PDB entry 6SL1 | electron microscopy, 3.60 A resolution | chain A

Chain A:
Name: Serine/threonine-protein kinase Tel1
Source organism: Chaetomium thermophilum (strain DSM 1495 / CBS 144.50 / IMI 039719)
Notes: EC 2.7.11.1
Reference sequence: G0S4S9 (G0S4S9_CHATD); the construct has insertions or renumbered stretches relative to UniProt, so the offset changes along the chain: 1-2847 = UniProt 1-2847; 2867-2944 = UniProt 2848-2925
Chain sequence (2944 residues; numbered 1 to 2944; the number before each row is that of its first residue):
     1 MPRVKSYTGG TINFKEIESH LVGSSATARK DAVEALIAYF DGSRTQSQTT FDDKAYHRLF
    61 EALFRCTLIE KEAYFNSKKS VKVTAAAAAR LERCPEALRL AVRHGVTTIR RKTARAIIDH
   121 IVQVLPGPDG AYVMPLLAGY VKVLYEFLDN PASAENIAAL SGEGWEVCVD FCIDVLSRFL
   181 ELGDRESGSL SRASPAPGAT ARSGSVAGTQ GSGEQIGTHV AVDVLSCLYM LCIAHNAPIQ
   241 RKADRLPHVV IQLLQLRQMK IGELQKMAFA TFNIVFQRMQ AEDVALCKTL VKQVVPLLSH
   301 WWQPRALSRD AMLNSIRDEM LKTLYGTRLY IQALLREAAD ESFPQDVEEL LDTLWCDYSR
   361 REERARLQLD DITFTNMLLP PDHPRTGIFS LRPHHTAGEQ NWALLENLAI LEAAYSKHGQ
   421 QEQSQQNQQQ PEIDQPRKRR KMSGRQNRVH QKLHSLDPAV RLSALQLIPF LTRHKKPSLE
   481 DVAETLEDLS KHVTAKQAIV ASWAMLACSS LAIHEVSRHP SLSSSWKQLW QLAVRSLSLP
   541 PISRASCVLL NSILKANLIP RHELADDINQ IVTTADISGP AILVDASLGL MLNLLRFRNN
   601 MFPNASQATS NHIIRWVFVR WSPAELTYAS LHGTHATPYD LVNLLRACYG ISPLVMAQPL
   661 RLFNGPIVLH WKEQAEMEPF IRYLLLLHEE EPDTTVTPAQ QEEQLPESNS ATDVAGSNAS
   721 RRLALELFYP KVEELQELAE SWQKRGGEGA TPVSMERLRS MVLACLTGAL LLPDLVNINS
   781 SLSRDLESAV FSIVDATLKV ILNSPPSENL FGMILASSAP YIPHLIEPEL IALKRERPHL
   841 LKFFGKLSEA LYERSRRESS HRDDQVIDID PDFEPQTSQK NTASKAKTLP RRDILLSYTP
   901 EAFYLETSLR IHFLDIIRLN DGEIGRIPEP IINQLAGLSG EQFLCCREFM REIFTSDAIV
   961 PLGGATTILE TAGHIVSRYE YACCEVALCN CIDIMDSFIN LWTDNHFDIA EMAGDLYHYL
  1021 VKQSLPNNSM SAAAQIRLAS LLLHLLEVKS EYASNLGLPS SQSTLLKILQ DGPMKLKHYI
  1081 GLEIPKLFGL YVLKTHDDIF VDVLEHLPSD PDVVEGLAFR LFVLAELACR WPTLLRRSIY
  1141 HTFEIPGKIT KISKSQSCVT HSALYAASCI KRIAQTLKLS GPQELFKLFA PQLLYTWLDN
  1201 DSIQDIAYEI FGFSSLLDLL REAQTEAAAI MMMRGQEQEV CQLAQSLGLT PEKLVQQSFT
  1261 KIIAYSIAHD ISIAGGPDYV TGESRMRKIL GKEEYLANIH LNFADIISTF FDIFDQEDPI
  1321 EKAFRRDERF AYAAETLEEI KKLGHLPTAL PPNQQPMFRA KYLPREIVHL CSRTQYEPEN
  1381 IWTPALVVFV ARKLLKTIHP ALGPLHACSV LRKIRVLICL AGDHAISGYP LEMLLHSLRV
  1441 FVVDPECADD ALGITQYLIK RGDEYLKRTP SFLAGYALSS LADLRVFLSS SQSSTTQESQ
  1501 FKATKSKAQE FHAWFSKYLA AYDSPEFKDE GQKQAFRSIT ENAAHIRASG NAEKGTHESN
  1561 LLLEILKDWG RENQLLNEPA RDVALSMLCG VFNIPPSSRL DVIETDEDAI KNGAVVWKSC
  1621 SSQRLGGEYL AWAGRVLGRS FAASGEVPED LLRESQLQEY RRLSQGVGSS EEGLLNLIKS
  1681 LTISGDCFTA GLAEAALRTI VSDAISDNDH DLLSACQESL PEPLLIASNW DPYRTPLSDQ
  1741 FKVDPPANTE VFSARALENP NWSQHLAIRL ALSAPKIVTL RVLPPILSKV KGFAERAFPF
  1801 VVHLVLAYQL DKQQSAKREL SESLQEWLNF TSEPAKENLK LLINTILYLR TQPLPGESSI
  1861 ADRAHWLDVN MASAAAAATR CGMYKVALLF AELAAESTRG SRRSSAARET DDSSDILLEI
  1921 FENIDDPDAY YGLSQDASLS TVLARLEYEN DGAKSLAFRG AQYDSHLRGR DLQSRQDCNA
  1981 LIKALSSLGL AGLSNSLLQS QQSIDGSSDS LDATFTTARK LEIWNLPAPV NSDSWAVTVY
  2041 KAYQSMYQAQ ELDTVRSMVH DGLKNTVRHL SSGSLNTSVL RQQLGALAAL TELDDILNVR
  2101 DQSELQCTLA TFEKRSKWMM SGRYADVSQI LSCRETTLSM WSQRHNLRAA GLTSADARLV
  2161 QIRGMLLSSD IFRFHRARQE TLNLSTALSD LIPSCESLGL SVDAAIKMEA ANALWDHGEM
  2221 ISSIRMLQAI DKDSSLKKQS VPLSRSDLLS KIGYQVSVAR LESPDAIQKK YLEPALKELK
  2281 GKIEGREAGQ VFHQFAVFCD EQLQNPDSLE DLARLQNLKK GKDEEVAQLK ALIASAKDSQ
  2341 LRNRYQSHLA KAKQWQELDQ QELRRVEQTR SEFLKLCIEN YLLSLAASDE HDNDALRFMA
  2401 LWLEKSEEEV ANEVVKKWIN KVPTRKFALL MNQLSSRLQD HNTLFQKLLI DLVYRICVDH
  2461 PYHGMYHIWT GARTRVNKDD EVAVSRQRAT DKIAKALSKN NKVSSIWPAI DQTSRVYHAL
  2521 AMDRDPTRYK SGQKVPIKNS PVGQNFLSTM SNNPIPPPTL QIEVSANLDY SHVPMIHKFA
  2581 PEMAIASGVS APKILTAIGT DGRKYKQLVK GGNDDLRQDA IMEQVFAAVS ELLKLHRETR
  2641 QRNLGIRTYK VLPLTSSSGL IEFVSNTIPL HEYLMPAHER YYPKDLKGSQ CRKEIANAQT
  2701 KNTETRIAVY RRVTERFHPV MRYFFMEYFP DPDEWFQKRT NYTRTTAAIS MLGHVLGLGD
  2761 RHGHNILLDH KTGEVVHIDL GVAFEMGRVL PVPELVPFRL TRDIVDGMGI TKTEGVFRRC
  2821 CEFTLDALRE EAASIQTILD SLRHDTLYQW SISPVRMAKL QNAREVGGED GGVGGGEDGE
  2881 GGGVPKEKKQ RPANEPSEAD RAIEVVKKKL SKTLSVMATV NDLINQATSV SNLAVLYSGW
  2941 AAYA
Unresolved in the structure: 1-13, 23-24, 41-54, 75-84, 127-133, 180-216, 303-311, 338-340, 420-446, 688-714, 743-753, 858-887, 1148-1157, 1275-1278, 1491-1496, 1740-1749, 1900-1913, 2002-2009, 2331-2346, 2863-2896
Disulfide bonds: C1408-C1447
Construct notes: conflict S1489 (Glu in G0S4S9), L2847 (Phe in G0S4S9); insertion (2848-2866)
Ion coordination: Mg2+: D2779 (together with ATP-gamma-S)
Ligand contacts: ATP-gamma-S (AGS; phosphothiophosphoric acid-adenylate ester): S2587, L2608, K2610, Y2649, I2661, E2662, F2663, V2664, T2667, P2669, E2672, H2762, H2764, L2767, I2778

Summary:
Chain A binds ATP-gamma-S.
Chain A is Serine/threonine-protein kinase Tel1 (Chaetomium thermophilum (strain DSM 1495 / CBS 144.50 / IMI
039719)); the structure, Structure of the open conformation of CtTel1, was determined by electron microscopy
(same publication as 6SKY, 6SKZ and 6SL0).
